PDB entry 4KPB | X-ray diffraction, 2.10 A resolution | chain A

Chain A:
Protein: Cytochrome P450 BM-3
From: Bacillus megaterium
Notes: EC 1.14.14.1
UniProt: P14779 (CPXB_BACME); residues 0-470 here correspond to UniProt positions 1-471 (UniProt number = residue number + 1)
Sequence (494 residues; numbered -23 to 470; the number before each row is that of its first residue; numbers below 1 keep their minus sign (Met-23 is residue -23)):
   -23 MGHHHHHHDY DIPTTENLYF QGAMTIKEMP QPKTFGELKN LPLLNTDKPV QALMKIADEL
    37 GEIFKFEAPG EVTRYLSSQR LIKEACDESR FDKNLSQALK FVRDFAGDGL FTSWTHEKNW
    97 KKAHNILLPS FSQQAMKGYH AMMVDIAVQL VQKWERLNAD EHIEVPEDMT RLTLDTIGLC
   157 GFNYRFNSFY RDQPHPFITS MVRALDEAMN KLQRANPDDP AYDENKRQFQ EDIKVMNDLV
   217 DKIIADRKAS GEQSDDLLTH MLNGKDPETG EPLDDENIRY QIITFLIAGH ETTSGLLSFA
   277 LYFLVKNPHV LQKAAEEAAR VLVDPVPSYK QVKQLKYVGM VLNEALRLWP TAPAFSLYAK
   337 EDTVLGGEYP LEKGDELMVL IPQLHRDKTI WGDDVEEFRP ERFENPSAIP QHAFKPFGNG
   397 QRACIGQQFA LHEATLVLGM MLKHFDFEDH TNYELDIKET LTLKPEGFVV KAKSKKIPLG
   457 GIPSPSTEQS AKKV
Not modelled in the structure: -23 to 4, 189-198, 226-229, 459-470
Sequence notes: expression tag (-23 to -1); engineered mutation Glu47 (Arg48 in P14779)
UniProt features mapped onto this chain:
  - binding site ((9Z)-hexadecenoate): Tyr51
  - binding site (heme): Cys400
  - site: Thr268 (Important for catalytic activity)
Ion coordination: heme Fe near Cys400 (its only coordinating residue here)
Small-molecule neighbours: heme (HEM): Lys69, Leu75, Leu86, Phe87, Trp96, Phe107, Ile153, Thr260, Phe261, Ala264, Gly265, Thr268, Thr269, Leu272, Leu322, Thr327, Ala328, Phe331, Pro392, Phe393, Gly394, Gln397, Arg398, Ala399, Cys400, Ile401, Gly402, Phe405, Ala406
From the paper describing this entry:
  - conformationally variable residues: Glu47

Summary:
Ligands of chain A: heme. From UniProt: (9Z)-hexadecenoate-binding residue Tyr51 and heme-binding residue
Cys400. From the paper: conformational variability at Glu47.
Chain A is Cytochrome P450 BM-3 (Bacillus megaterium); the structure, Crystal structure of cytochrome P450
BM-3 R47E mutant, was determined by X-ray diffraction (same publication as 4KPA).
